Entry 6ZRN (X-ray diffraction, 1.48 A resolution); this record covers chains A and D.

[Chain A]
Protein: Ras-related protein Ral-B
Source organism: Homo sapiens
UniProtKB: P11234 (RALB_HUMAN); residue numbers follow UniProt; this construct covers 1-185
Amino-acid sequence (185 residues; row label = number of the first residue in the row):
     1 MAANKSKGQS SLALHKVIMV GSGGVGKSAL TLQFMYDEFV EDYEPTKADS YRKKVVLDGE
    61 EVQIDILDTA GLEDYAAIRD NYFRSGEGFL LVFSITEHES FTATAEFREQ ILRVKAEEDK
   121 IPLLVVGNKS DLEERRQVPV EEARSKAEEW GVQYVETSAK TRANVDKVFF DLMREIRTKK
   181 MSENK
Disordered / not traced: 1-10, 184-185
Differences from the reference sequence: engineered mutation L72 (Gln in P11234)
Bound ions: Mg2+: S28, T46 (together with GMP-PNP)
Residues lining bound ligands: GMP-PNP (GNP; phosphoaminophosphonic acid-guanylate ester): S22, G23, G24, V25, G26, K27, S28, A29, F39, V40, E41, D42, Y43, E44, P45, T46, T69, A70, G71, L72, N128, K129, D131, L132, S158, A159, K160
UniProt features mapped onto this chain:
  - motif: Y43 to Y51 (Effector region)
  - binding site (GTP): G21 to A29, N128 to D131, S158 to K160
  - mutagenesis: M1 to S11 (No effect on cytokinesis. Impaired cytokinesis, as shown by increased number of binucleate cells; when associated with V-23), G23 (G23V: Impaired cytokinesis, as shown by increased number of binucleate cells. Impaired cytokinesis; when associated with 1-M--S-11 or N-49. No effect on cytokinesis ...), E38 (E38R: No effect on cytokinesis. No effect on cytokinesis; when associated with V-23. Decreased interaction with EXOC2 and EXOC8; when associated with V-23), T46 (T46A: Reduces the binding affinity to EXOC2 effector; T46S: Reduces the binding affinity to EXOC2 effector), A48 (A48W: Impaired abscission, the last step of cytokinesis, as shown by the accumulation of bridged cells. No effect on cytokinesis; when associated with V-23 ...), D49 (D49E: Impaired abscission, the last step of cytokinesis. No effect on cytokinesis; when associated with V-23; D49N: No effect on cytokinesis ...)

[Chain D]
Protein: RalA-binding protein 1
Source organism: Homo sapiens
UniProtKB: Q15311 (RBP1_HUMAN); residue numbers follow UniProt; this construct covers 393-446
Amino-acid sequence (59 residues; each row starts with the number of its first residue):
   388 GPLGSETQAG IKEEIRRQEF LLNSLHRDLQ GGIKDLSKES RMWEVLRILT ALRRKLREA
Disordered / not traced: 445-446
Differences from the reference sequence: expression tag (388-392); engineered mutation S411 (Cys in Q15311), S427 (Glu in Q15311), M429 (Leu in Q15311), L433 (Gln in Q15311), R440 (Lys in Q15311)
UniProt features mapped onto this chain:
  - binding site (ATP): G418 to K425
  - mutagenesis: K425 (K425M: Loss of ATP-binding and transport-associated ATPase activity)
Reported in the primary citation:
  - mutagenesis - E427S/L429M/Q433L/K440R: increased binding to RalA
  - mutagenesis - W430A: decreased binding to RalA
  - mutagenesis - Q433L (25-fold), K440R: increased binding to Ras-related protein Ral-B (chain A)

[Chain A / chain D interface]
Pairs across the interface (38):
  K16(A) with W430(D)
  V17(A) with W430(D)
  I18(A) with W430(D), hydrophobic
  Y36(A) with R441(D)
  E38(A) with R441(D), salt bridge
  E44(A) with R444(D), salt bridge
  K47(A) with E406(D), salt bridge
  A48(A) with L433(D); R440(D), hydrogen bond (backbone-side chain)
  D49(A) with T437(D), hydrogen bond; R440(D), salt bridge
  S50(A) with W430(D); L433(D); R434(D); T437(D), hydrogen bond (backbone-side chain)
  Y51(A) with R434(D); T437(D); R441(D)
  R52(A) with R434(D)
  D65(A) with W430(D); R434(D), salt bridge
  I66(A) with W430(D)
  L67(A) with W430(D); L433(D), hydrophobic
  I78(A) with H413(D)
  N81(A) with H413(D), hydrogen bond; L416(D); Q417(D)
  Y82(A) with L409(D); H413(D), hydrogen bond; M429(D), hydrophobic; L433(D), hydrophobic
  R84(A) with L416(D), hydrogen bond (side chain-backbone); G419(D); K421(D), hydrogen bond (backbone-side chain); E426(D)
  S85(A) with E426(D); W430(D), hydrogen bond
Also at the interface, not in a pair above, chain A (24 interface residues in all): L32, A77, G86, K115
Also at the interface, not in a pair above, chain D (17 interface residues in all): S427
Interface features reported in the paper:
  - residue pairs: A48(A)-R440(D) (backbone contact), D49(A)-R440(D) (hydrogen bond), L433(D)-L67(A) (hydrophobic contact)
  - hot spots on chain D (mutagenesis) - Q433L (25-fold): increased binding to RalB

[Overview]
Chain A and chain D form an interface of 24 and 17 residues respectively, with 8 hydrogen bonds and 5 salt
bridges. Polar pairs include E38(A)-R441(D), E44(A)-R444(D) and K47(A)-E406(D). The authors report a backbone
contact between A48(A) and R440(D); a hydrogen bond between D49(A) and R440(D); a hydrophobic contact between
L433(D) and L67(A). From the paper: Q433L and K440R of chain D increase binding to Ras-related protein Ral-B
(chain A); E427S/L429M/Q433L/K440R of chain D increase binding to RalA.
Chain A is Ras-related protein Ral-B and chain D is RalA-binding protein 1, both from Homo sapiens; the
structure, Crystal structure of the RLIP76 Ral binding domain mutant (E427S/L429M/Q433L/K440R) in complex with
RalB-GMPPNP, was determined by X-ray diffraction, deposited together with 6ZQT.
